6NQB - chains A and P of the 16 polymer chains in the assembly; structure by electron microscopy, 3.80 A resolution.

== Chain A ==
Molecule: 16S ribosomal RNA
Source organism: Escherichia coli
Sequence (1542 nucleotides; row label = number of the first residue in the row):
     1 AAAUUGAAGAGUUUGAUCAUGGCUCAGAUUGAACGCUGGCGGCAGGCCUA
    51 ACACAUGCAAGUCGAACGGUAACAGGAAGAAGCUUGCUUCUUUGCUGACG
   101 AGUGGCGGACGGGUGAGUAAUGUCUGGGAAACUGCCUGAUGGAGGGGGAU
   151 AACUACUGGAAACGGUAGCUAAUACCGCAUAACGUCGCAAGACCAAAGAG
   201 GGGGACCUUCGGGCCUCUUGCCAUCGGAUGUGCCCAGAUGGGAUUAGCUA
   251 GUAGGUGGGGUAACGGCUCACCUAGGCGACGAUCCCUAGCUGGUCUGAGA
   301 GGAUGACCAGCCACACUGGAACUGAGACACGGUCCAGACUCCUACGGGAG
   351 GCAGCAGUGGGGAAUAUUGCACAAUGGGCGCAAGCCUGAUGCAGCCAUGC
   401 CGCGUGUAUGAAGAAGGCCUUCGGGUUGUAAAGUACUUUCAGCGGGGAGG
   451 AAGGGAGUAAAGUUAAUACCUUUGCUCAUUGACGUUACCCGCAGAAGAAG
   501 CACCGGCUAACUCCGUGCCAGCAGCCGCGGUAAUACGGAGGGUGCAAGCG
   551 UUAAUCGGAAUUACUGGGCGUAAAGCGCACGCAGGCGGUUUGUUAAGUCA
   601 GAUGUGAAAUCCCCGGGCUCAACCUGGGAACUGCAUCUGAUACUGGCAAG
   651 CUUGAGUCUCGUAGAGGGGGGUAGAAUUCCAGGUGUAGCGGUGAAAUGCG
   701 UAGAGAUCUGGAGGAAUACCGGUGGCGAAGGCGGCCCCCUGGACGAAGAC
   751 UGACGCUCAGGUGCGAAAGCGUGGGGAGCAAACAGGAUUAGAUACCCUGG
   801 UAGUCCACGCCGUAAACGAUGUCGACUUGGAGGUUGUGCCCUUGAGGCGU
   851 GGCUUCCGGAGCUAACGCGUUAAGUCGACCGCCUGGGGAGUACGGCCGCA
   901 AGGUUAAAACUCAAAUGAAUUGACGGGGGCCCGCACAAGCGGUGGAGCAU
   951 GUGGUUUAAUUCGAUGCAACGCGAAGAACCUUACCUGGUCUUGACAUCCA
  1001 CGGAAGUUUUCAGAGAUGAGAAUGUGCCUUCGGGAACCGUGAGACAGGUG
  1051 CUGCAUGGCUGUCGUCAGCUCGUGUUGUGAAAUGUUGGGUUAAGUCCCGC
  1101 AACGAGCGCAACCCUUAUCCUUUGUUGCCAGCGGUCCGGCCGGGAACUCA
  1151 AAGGAGACUGCCAGUGAUAAACUGGAGGAAGGUGGGGAUGACGUCAAGUC
  1201 AUCAUGGCCCUUACGACCAGGGCUACACACGUGCUACAAUGGCGCAUACA
  1251 AAGAGAAGCGACCUCGCGAGAGCAAGCGGACCUCAUAAAGUGCGUCGUAG
  1301 UCCGGAUUGGAGUCUGCAACUCGACUCCAUGAAGUCGGAAUCGCUAGUAA
  1351 UCGUGGAUCAGAAUGCCACGGUGAAUACGUUCCCGGGCCUUGUACACACC
  1401 GCCCGUCACACCAUGGGAGUGGGUUGCAAAAGAAGUAGGUAGCUUAACCU
  1451 UCGGGAGGGCGCUUACCACUUUGUGAUUCAUGACUGGGGUGAAGUCGUAA
  1501 CAAGGUAACCGUAGGGGAACCUGCGGUUGGAUCACCUCCUUA
Not modelled in the structure: 1-4, 681-711, 781-800, 1397-1542

== Chain P ==
Molecule: 30S RIBOSOMAL PROTEIN bS16
Source organism: Escherichia coli
UniProt: S0UHH0 (S0UHH0_9ESCH); residues 1-79 here = UniProt positions 1-79
Chain sequence (79 residues; numbered 1 to 79; the number before each row is that of its first residue):
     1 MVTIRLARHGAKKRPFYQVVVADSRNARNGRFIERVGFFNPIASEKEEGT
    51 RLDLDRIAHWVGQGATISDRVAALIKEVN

== Interface between chain A and chain P ==
Pairs across the interface (64; chain A residue first):
  C43(A) - Lys12(P)  salt bridge to the phosphate
  A44(A) - Lys12(P)  phosphate contact
  C110(A) - Arg25(P)  hydrogen bond to the sugar
  G112(A) - Arg28(P)  salt bridge to the phosphate
  G134(A) - Arg25(P)  base contact
  C135(A) - Met1(P)  base contact
  C136(A) - Met1(P)  sugar contact
  C136(A) - Gly64(P)  hydrogen bond to the sugar
  C136(A) - Thr66(P)  hydrogen bond to the sugar
  U137(A) - Gln63(P)  sugar contact
  U137(A) - Gly64(P)  sugar contact
  G227(A) - Gln63(P)  hydrogen bond to the base
  A228(A) - Trp60(P)  phosphate contact
  A228(A) - Gln63(P)  hydrogen bond to the sugar
  U229(A) - Val2(P)  sugar contact
  U229(A) - Asp23(P)  sugar contact
  U229(A) - Ile33(P)  sugar contact
  U229(A) - Trp60(P)  phosphate contact
  G230(A) - Asp23(P)  sugar contact
  G230(A) - Arg25(P)  sugar contact
  G230(A) - Arg31(P)  salt bridge to the phosphate
  A309(A) - Arg28(P)  salt bridge to the phosphate
  A309(A) - Asn29(P)  sugar contact
  A309(A) - Gly30(P)  hydrogen bond to the sugar
  G310(A) - Gly30(P)  phosphate contact
  G310(A) - Arg31(P)  phosphate contact
  C311(A) - Arg31(P)  salt bridge to the phosphate
  A374(A) - Tyr17(P)  sugar contact
  U375(A) - Leu6(P)  hydrogen bond to the sugar
  U375(A) - Tyr17(P)  hydrogen bond to the sugar
  U375(A) - Arg70(P)  salt bridge to the phosphate
  G376(A) - Arg5(P)  hydrogen bond to the sugar
  G376(A) - Leu6(P)  hydrogen bond to the phosphate
  G376(A) - Ser68(P)  phosphate contact
  G377(A) - Ser24(P)  sugar contact
  G378(A) - Met1(P)  phosphate contact
  G378(A) - Ser24(P)  hydrogen bond to the phosphate
  A389(A) - Arg28(P)  hydrogen bond to the phosphate
  U390(A) - Arg28(P)  salt bridge to the phosphate
  G391(A) - Arg8(P)  salt bridge to the phosphate
  C392(A) - Arg8(P)  salt bridge to the phosphate
  C392(A) - Lys12(P)  phosphate contact
  C392(A) - Lys13(P)  hydrogen bond to the phosphate
  A393(A) - Lys12(P)  salt bridge to the phosphate
  G449(A) - Pro41(P)  sugar contact
  G450(A) - Lys13(P)  base contact
  G450(A) - Pro15(P)  sugar contact
  G450(A) - Pro41(P)  sugar contact
  A451(A) - Arg70(P)  salt bridge to the phosphate
  A452(A) - Arg70(P)  sugar contact
  A452(A) - Ala73(P)  sugar contact
  A452(A) - Glu77(P)  sugar contact
  C483(A) - Lys13(P)  hydrogen bond to the base
  A608(A) - Phe32(P)  sugar contact
  G616(A) - Lys46(P)  sugar contact
  G616(A) - Glu47(P)  sugar contact
  G617(A) - Arg14(P)  hydrogen bond to the sugar
  G617(A) - Lys46(P)  sugar contact
  C618(A) - Arg14(P)  hydrogen bond to the sugar
  C624(A) - His9(P)  phosphate contact
  U625(A) - His9(P)  phosphate contact
  U625(A) - Phe16(P)  phosphate contact
  G626(A) - Gln18(P)  hydrogen bond to the phosphate
  G626(A) - Arg51(P)  sugar contact
Interface residues without a listed pair, chain A (43 interface residues in all): G111, C308, G474, A482, A607, G627
Interface residues without a listed pair, chain P (44 interface residues in all): Thr3, Ala7, Gly10, Ala11, Asn26, Ala27, Arg35, Phe38, Ala65, Lys76

== Overview ==
43 residues of chain A and 44 residues of chain P are in contact; the contacts include 17 hydrogen bonds and
11 salt bridges. Polar pairs include G227(A)-Gln63(P), C483(A)-Lys13(P) and C110(A)-Arg25(P).
Chain A is 16S ribosomal RNA and chain P is 30S RIBOSOMAL PROTEIN bS16, both from Escherichia coli; the
structure, Role of Era in Assembly and Homeostasis of the Ribosomal Small Subunit, was determined by electron
microscopy.
